PDB entry 7N1I | electron microscopy, 4.20 A resolution (low resolution: residue-level contacts below are approximate; hydrogen-bond / salt-bridge calls are withheld) | chains B and E of the 12 polymer chains in the assembly

[Chain B]
Name: E1 envelope glycoprotein
From: Venezuelan equine encephalitis virus
Reference sequence: A0A0C4MX98 (A0A0C4MX98_9VIRU); residues 1-442 here correspond to UniProt positions 814-1255 (UniProt number = residue number + 813)
Chain sequence (442 residues; numbered 1 to 442; the number before each row is that of its first residue):
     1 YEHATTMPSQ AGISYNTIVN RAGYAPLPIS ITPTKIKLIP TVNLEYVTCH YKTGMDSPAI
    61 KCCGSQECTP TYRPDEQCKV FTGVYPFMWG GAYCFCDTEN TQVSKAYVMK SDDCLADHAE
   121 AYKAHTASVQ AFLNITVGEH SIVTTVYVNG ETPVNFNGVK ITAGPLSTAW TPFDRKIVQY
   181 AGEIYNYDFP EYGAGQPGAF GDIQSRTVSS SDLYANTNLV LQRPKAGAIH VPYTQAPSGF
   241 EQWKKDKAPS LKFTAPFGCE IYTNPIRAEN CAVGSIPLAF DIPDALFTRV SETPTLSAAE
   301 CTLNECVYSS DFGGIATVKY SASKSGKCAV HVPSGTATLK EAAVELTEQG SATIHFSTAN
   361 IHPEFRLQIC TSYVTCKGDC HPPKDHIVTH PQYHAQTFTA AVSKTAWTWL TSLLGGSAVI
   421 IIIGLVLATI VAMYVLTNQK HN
Cystine bridges: C49-C114, C62-C94, C63-C96, C301-C376, C306-C380, C328-C370
Covalent attachments: N-acetylglucosamine (NAG) linked to N134

[Chain E]
Name: E2 envelope glycoprotein
From: Venezuelan equine encephalitis virus
Reference sequence: A0A0C4MX98 (A0A0C4MX98_9VIRU); residues 1-423 here correspond to UniProt positions 335-757 (UniProt number = residue number + 334)
Chain sequence (423 residues; each row starts with the number of its first residue):
     1 STEELFNEYK LTRPYMARCI RCAVGSCHSP IAIEAVKSDG HDGYVRLQTS SQYGLDSSGN
    61 LKGRTMRYDM HGTIKEIPLH QVSLYTSRPC HIVDGHGYFL LARCPAGDSI TMEFKKDSVR
   121 HSCSVPYEVK FNPVGRELYT HPPEHGVEQA CQVYAHDAQN RGAYVEMHLP GSEVDSSLVS
   181 LSGSSVTVTP PDGTSALVEC ECGGTKISET INKTKQFSQC TKKEQCRAYR LQNDKWVYNS
   241 DKLPKAAGAT LKGKLHVPFL LADGKCTVPL APEPMITFGF RSVSLKLHPK NPTYLITRQL
   301 ADEPHYTHEL ISEPAVRNFT VTEKGWEFVW GNHPPKRFWA QETAPGNPHG LPHEVITHYY
   361 HRYPMSTILG LSICAAIATV SVAASTWLFC RSRVACLTPY RLTPNARIPF CLAVLCCART
   421 ARA
Cystine bridges: C19-C123, C22-C27, C90-C104, C151-C266, C396-C417
Covalent attachments: N-acetylglucosamine (NAG) linked to N318

[Interface between chain B and chain E]
Contacting residue pairs (8; chain B residue first):
  P197(B) - H288(E)
  N218(B) - E273(E)
  K225(B) - T267(E)
  P232(B) - H145(E)
  Y233(B) - H145(E)
  P237(B) - H288(E)
  P237(B) - K290(E)
  Q242(B) - P314(E)
Also at the interface, not in a pair above, chain B (12 interface residues in all): Q196, G198, V220, Q222, Q235
Also at the interface, not in a pair above, chain E (12 interface residues in all): E144, G146, L270, M275, K286, P289

[Overview]
Chain B and chain E each contribute 12 residues to their interface.
Chain B is E1 envelope glycoprotein and chain E is E2 envelope glycoprotein, both from Venezuelan equine
encephalitis virus; the structure, CryoEM structure of Venezuelan equine encephalitis virus VLP, was
determined by electron microscopy (same publication as 7N1H).
